PDB entry 4GKY | X-ray diffraction, 2.42 A resolution | chain A

[Chain A]
Name: Protein ERGIC-53
Source organism: Homo sapiens
Notes: fragment: Carbohydrate Recognition Domain
Reference sequence: P49257 (LMAN1_HUMAN); residues 31-270 here = UniProt positions 31-270
Sequence (261 residues; row label = number of the first residue in the row):
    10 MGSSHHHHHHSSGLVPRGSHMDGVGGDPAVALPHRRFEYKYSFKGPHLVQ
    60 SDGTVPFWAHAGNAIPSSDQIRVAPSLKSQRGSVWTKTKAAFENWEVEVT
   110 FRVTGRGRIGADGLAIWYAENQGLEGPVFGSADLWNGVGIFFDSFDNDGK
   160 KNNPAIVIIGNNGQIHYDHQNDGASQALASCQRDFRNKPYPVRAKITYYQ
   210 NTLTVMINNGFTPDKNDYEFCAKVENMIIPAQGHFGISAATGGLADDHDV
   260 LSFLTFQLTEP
Unresolved in the structure: 10-40, 270
Differences from the reference sequence: expression tag (10-30)
UniProt features mapped onto this chain:
  - binding site (a carbohydrate): Ser88, Asp121, Asn156, His178, Gly251 to Leu253
  - binding site (Ca(2+)): Asp152, Phe154, Asn156, Asp181
  - natural variant: Trp67 (W67S: In F5F8D1)
Cystine bridges: Cys190-Cys230
Bound ions: Ca2+ site 1: Asp152, Phe154, Asn156, Asp181; Ca2+ site 2: Asp155, Asp157, Asn161, Asn162, Asp181
Ligand contacts: alpha-D-mannopyranose (MAN): Ala120, Asp121, Phe154, Asn156, His178, Thr250, Gly251, Gly252, Leu253
What the authors report for this chain:
  - binding site for alpha-D-mannopyranose: Ala120, Asp121, Phe154, Asn156, His178, Gly251, Gly252, Leu253
  - mutagenesis - H178A, G251A/G252A: abolished binding to mannose beads
  - mutagenesis - S88A, F154Y: unchanged binding to mannose beads
  - mutagenesis - H178A, G251A/G252A: decreased binding to FVIII
  - mutagenesis - H178A: abolished binding to Man-alpha-1,2-Man
  - mutagenesis - H178A: unchanged binding to Ca2+

[In short]
Chain A binds alpha-D-mannopyranose. Asp152, Phe154, Asn156 and Asp181 form the Ca2+ site 1. UniProt lists 7
carbohydrate-binding residues and 4 Ca2+-binding residues. From the paper: a binding site for
alpha-D-mannopyranose at Ala120, Asp121 and Phe154 among others; H178A and G251A/G252A abolish binding to
mannose beads; 4 substitutions were tested in all.
Chain A is Protein ERGIC-53 (Homo sapiens); the structure, Crystal structure of a carbohydrate-binding domain,
was determined by X-ray diffraction, deposited together with 4GKX.
